PDB entry 2G5D | X-ray diffraction, 1.95 A resolution | chain A

[Chain A]
Protein: GNA33
Organism: Neisseria gonorrhoeae FA 1090
Notes: EC 3.2.1.-
Reference sequence: Q9L6H1 (Q9L6H1_NEIGO); numbering as in UniProt (aligned over 22-441)
Sequence (422 residues; numbered 20 to 441; the number before each row is that of its first residue):
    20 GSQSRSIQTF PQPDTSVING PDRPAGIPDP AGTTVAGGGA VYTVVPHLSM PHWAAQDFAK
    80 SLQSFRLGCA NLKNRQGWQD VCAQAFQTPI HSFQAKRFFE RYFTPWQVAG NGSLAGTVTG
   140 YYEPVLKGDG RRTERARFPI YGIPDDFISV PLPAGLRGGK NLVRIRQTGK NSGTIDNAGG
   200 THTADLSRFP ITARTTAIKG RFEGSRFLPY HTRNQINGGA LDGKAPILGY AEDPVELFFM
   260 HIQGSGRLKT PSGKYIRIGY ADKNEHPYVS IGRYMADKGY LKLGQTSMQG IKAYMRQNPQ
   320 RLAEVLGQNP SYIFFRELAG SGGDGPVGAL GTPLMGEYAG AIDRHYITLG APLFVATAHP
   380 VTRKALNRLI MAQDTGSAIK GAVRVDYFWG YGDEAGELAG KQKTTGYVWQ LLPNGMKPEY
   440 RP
Not modelled in the structure: 20-39, 173-180, 193-199, 338-342
Differences from the reference sequence: cloning artifact (20-21); conflict I109 (Val in Q9L6H1), G342 (Asn in Q9L6H1), D343 (Glu in Q9L6H1)
Disulfide bonds: C88-C101

[Overview]
Chain A is GNA33 (Neisseria gonorrhoeae FA 1090); the structure, Crystal structure of MltA from Neisseria
gonorrhoeae Monoclinic form, was determined by X-ray diffraction together with 2GAE and 2G6G from the same
study.
